PDB entry 9D4A | electron microscopy, 2.61 A resolution | chains B and I of the 12 polymer chains in the assembly

== Chain B ==
Molecule: Fatty acid synthase subunit alpha
Source organism: Saccharomyces cerevisiae
Notes: EC 2.3.1.86, 1.1.1.100, 2.3.1.41
UniProt: P19097 (FAS2_YEAST); residues 1-1887 here = UniProt positions 1-1887
Sequence (1887 residues; row label = number of the first residue in the row):
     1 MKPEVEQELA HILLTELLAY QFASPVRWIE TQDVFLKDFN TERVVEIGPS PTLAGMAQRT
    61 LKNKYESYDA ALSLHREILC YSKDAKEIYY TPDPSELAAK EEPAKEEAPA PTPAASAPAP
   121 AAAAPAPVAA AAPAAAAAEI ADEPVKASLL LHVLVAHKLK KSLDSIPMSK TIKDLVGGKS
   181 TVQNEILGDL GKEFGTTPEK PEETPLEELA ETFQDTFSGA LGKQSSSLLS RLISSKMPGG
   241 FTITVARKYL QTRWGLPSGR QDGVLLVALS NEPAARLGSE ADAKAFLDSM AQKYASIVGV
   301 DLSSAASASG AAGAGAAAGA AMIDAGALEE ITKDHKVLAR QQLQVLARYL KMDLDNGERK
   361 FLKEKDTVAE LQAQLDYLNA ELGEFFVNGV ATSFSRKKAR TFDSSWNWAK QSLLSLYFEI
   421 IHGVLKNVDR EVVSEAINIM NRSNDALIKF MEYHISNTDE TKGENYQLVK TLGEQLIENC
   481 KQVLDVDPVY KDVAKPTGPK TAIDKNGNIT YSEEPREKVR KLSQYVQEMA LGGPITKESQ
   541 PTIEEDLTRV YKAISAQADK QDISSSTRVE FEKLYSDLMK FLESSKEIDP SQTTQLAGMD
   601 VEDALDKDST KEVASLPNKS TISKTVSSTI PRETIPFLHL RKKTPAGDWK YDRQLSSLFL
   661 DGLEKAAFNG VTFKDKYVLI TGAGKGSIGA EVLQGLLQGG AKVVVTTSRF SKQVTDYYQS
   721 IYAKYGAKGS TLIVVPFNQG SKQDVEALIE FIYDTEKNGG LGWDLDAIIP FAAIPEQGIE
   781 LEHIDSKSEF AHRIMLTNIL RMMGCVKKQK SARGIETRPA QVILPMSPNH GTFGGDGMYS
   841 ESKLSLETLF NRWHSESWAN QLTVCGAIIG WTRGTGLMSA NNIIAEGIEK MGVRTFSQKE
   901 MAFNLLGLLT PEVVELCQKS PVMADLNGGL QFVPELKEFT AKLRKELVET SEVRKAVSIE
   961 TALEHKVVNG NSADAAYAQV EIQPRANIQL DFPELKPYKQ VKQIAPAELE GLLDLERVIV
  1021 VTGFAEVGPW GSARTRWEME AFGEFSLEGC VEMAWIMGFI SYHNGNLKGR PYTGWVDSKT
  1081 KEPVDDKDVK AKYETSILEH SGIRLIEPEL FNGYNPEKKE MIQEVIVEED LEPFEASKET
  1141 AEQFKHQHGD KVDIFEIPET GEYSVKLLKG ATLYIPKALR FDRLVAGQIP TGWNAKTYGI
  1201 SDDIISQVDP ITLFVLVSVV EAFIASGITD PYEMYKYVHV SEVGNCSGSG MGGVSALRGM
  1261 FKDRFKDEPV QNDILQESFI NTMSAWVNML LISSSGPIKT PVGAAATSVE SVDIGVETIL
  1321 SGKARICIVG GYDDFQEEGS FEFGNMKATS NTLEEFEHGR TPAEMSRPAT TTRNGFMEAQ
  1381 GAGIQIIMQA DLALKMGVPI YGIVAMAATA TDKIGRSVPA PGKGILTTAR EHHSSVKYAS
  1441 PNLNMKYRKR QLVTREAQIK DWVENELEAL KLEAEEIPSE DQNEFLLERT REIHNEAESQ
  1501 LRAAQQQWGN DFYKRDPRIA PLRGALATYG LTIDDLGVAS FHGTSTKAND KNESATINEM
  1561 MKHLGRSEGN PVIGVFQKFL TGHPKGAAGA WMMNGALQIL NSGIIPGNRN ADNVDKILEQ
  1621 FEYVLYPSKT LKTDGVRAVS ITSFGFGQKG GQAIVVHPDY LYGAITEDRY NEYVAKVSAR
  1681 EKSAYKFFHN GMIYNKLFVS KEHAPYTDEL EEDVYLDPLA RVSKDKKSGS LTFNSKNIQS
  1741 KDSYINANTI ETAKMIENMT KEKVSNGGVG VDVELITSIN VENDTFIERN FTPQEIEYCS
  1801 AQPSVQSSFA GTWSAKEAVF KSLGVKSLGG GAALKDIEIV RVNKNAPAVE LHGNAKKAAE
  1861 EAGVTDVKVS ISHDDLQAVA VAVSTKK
Disordered / not traced: 95-328, 540-622, 875-879, 972-978, 1745-1887
Construct notes: variant A1305 (Cys in P19097)
Residues lining bound ligands: octanoyl-CoA (SXO; S-[2-({N-[(2S)-2-hydroxy-3,3-dimethyl-4-(phosphonooxy)butanoyl]-beta-alanyl}amino)ethyl] octanethioate): L413, L416, Y417, I420, R430, V432, V433, A436, I437, M440, I455, V469, L472, G473, Q475, L476, N479, K491, V493, R520, K521

== Chain I ==
Molecule: Fatty acid synthase subunit beta
Source organism: Saccharomyces cerevisiae
Notes: EC 2.3.1.86, 4.2.1.59, 1.3.1.9, 2.3.1.38, 2.3.1.39, 3.1.2.14
UniProt: P07149 (FAS1_YEAST); numbering as in UniProt (aligned over 1-2051)
Sequence (2051 residues; each row starts with the number of its first residue):
     1 MDAYSTRPLT LSHGSLEHVL LVPTASFFIA SQLQEQFNKI LPEPTEGFAA DDEPTTPAEL
    61 VGKFLGYVSS LVEPSKVGQF DQVLNLCLTE FENCYLEGND IHALAAKLLQ ENDTTLVKTK
   121 ELIKNYITAR IMAKRPFDKK SNSALFRAVG EGNAQLVAIF GGQGNTDDYF EELRDLYQTY
   181 HVLVGDLIKF SAETLSELIR TTLDAEKVFT QGLNILEWLE NPSNTPDKDY LLSIPISCPL
   241 IGVIQLAHYV VTAKLLGFTP GELRSYLKGA TGHAQGLVTA VAIAETDSWE SFFVSVRKAI
   301 TVLFFIGVRC YEAYPNTSLP PSILEDSLEN NEGVPSPMLS ISNLTQEQVQ DYVNKTNSHL
   361 PAGKQVEISL VNGAKNLVVS GPPQSLYGLN LTLRKAKAPS GLDQSRIPFS ERKLKFSNRF
   421 LPVASPFHSH LLVPASDLIN KDLVKNNVSF NAKDIQIPVY DTFDGSDLRV LSGSISERIV
   481 DCIIRLPVKW ETTTQFKATH ILDFGPGGAS GLGVLTHRNK DGTGVRVIVA GTLDINPDDD
   541 YGFKQEIFDV TSNGLKKNPN WLEEYHPKLI KNKSGKIFVE TKFSKLIGRP PLLVPGMTPC
   601 TVSPDFVAAT TNAGYTIELA GGGYFSAAGM TAAIDSVVSQ IEKGSTFGIN LIYVNPFMLQ
   661 WGIPLIKELR SKGYPIQFLT IGAGVPSLEV ASEYIETLGL KYLGLKPGSI DAISQVINIA
   721 KAHPNFPIAL QWTGGRGGGH HSFEDAHTPM LQMYSKIRRH PNIMLIFGSG FGSADDTYPY
   781 LTGEWSTKFD YPPMPFDGFL FGSRVMIAKE VKTSPDAKKC IAACTGVPDD KWEQTYKKPT
   841 GGIVTVRSEM GEPIHKIATR GVMLWKEFDE TIFNLPKNKL VPTLEAKRDY IISRLNADFQ
   901 KPWFATVNGQ ARDLATMTYE EVAKRLVELM FIRSTNSWFD VTWRTFTGDF LRRVEERFTK
   961 SKTLSLIQSY SLLDKPDEAI EKVFNAYPAA REQFLNAQDI DHFLSMCQNP MQKPVPFVPV
  1021 LDRRFEIFFK KDSLWQSEHL EAVVDQDVQR TCILHGPVAA QFTKVIDEPI KSIMDGIHDG
  1081 HIKKLLHQYY GDDESKIPAV EYFGGESPVD VQSQVDSSSV SEDSAVFKAT SSTDEESWFK
  1141 ALAGSEINWR HASFLCSFIT QDKMFVSNPI RKVFKPSQGM VVEISNGNTS SKTVVTLSEP
  1201 VQGELKPTVI LKLLKENIIQ MEMIENRTMD GKPVSLPLLY NFNPDNGFAP ISEVMEDRNQ
  1261 RIKEMYWKLW IDEPFNLDFD PRDVIKGKDF EITAKEVYDF THAVGNNCED FVSRPDRTML
  1321 APMDFAIVVG WRAIIKAIFP NTVDGDLLKL VHLSNGYKMI PGAKPLQVGD VVSTTAVIES
  1381 VVNQPTGKIV DVVGTLSRNG KPVMEVTSSF FYRGNYTDFE NTFQKTVEPV YQMHIKTSKD
  1441 IAVLRSKEWF QLDDEDFDLL NKTLTFETET EVTFKNANIF SSVKCFGPIK VELPTKETVE
  1501 IGIVDYEAGA SHGNPVVDFL KRNGSTLEQK VNLENPIPIA VLDSYTPSTN EPYARVSGDL
  1561 NPIHVSRHFA SYANLPGTIT HGMFSSASVR ALIENWAADS VSSRVRGYTC QFVDMVLPNT
  1621 ALKTSIQHVG MINGRKLIKF ETRNEDDVVV LTGEAEIEQP VTTFVFTGQG SQEQGMGMDL
  1681 YKTSKAAQDV WNRADNHFKD TYGFSILDIV INNPVNLTIH FGGEKGKRIR ENYSAMIFET
  1741 IVDGKLKTEK IFKEINEHST SYTFRSEKGL LSATQFTQPA LTLMEKAAFE DLKSKGLIPA
  1801 DATFAGHSLG EYAALASLAD VMSIESLVEV VFYAGMTMQV AVPRDELGRS NYGMIAINPG
  1861 RVAASFSQEA LQYVVERVGK RTGWLVEIVN YNVENQQYVA AGDLRALDTV TNVLNFIKLQ
  1921 KIDIIELQKS LSLEEVEGHL FEIIDEASKK SAVKPRPLKL ERGFACIPLV GISVPFHSTY
  1981 LMNGVKPFKS FLKKNIIKEN VKVARLAGKY IPNLTAKPFQ VTKEYFQDVY DLTGSEPIKE
  2041 IIDNWEKYEQ S
Disordered / not traced: 1-4, 75-77, 1110-1121, 1922-1933, 2051
Construct notes: variant A274 (Ser in P07149), A1834 (Arg in P07149)
Residues lining bound ligands: FMN (flavin mononucleotide): P595, G596, M597, T598, C600, N650, I652, G682, A683, K706, T733, R736, G737, G738, G739, H740, S769, G770, F771, L800, F801, G802, S803, M806, L1054, H1055, G1056, A1059

== How chain B and chain I interact ==
Residue-residue contacts (13; chain B residue first):
  S67(B) - K355(I)
  S67(B) - H359(I)  hydrogen bond
  Y68(B) - H359(I)  hydrogen bond (backbone-side chain)
  A70(B) - G388(I)
  A70(B) - L391(I)
  A70(B) - T392(I)
  A71(B) - T356(I)
  A71(B) - H359(I)
  A71(B) - L360(I)
  L72(B) - H359(I)
  L72(B) - L360(I)  hydrophobic
  S73(B) - Q384(I)  hydrogen bond
  S73(B) - Y387(I)
Also at the interface, not in a pair above, chain B (7 interface residues in all): E66
Also at the interface, not in a pair above, chain I (11 interface residues in all): I323, K395

== Overview ==
The interface between chain B and chain I involves 7 residues on one side and 11 on the other, with 3 hydrogen
bonds. Polar pairs include S67(B)-H359(I), Y68(B)-H359(I) and S73(B)-Q384(I). Chain B binds octanoyl-CoA.
Ligands of chain I: flavin mononucleotide.
Chain B is Fatty acid synthase subunit alpha and chain I is Fatty acid synthase subunit beta, both from
Saccharomyces cerevisiae; the structure, Atomic model of Ketoacyl Reductase domain and 4 helical bundle of S.
cerevisiae Fatty Acid Synthase ..., was determined by electron microscopy together with 9D49, 9P4V, 9P4W, 9D47
and 9D48 from the same study.
